Entry 9EZA (X-ray diffraction, 2.15 A resolution); this record covers chains A and D of the 4 polymer chains in the assembly.

# Chain A
Name: Nemolizumab scFv
Organism: Mus musculus
Notes: antibody fragment or engineered binder
Amino-acid sequence (260 residues; numbered -16 to 243; the number before each row is that of its first residue; numbers below 1 keep their minus sign (Met-16 is residue -16)):
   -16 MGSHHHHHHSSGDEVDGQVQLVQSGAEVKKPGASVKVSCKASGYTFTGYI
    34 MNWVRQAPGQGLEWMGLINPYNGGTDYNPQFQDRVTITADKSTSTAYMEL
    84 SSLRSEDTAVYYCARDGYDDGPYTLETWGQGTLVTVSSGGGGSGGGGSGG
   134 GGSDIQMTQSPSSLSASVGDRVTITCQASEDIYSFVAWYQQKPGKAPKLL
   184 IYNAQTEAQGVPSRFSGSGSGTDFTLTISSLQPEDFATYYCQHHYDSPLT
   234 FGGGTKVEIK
Not modelled in the structure: -16 to 0, 125-131
Disulfides: Cys22-Cys96, Cys159-Cys224

# Chain D
Name: Interleukin-31 receptor subunit alpha
Organism: Homo sapiens
UniProt: Q8NI17 (IL31R_HUMAN); residue numbers follow UniProt; this construct covers 2-224
Amino-acid sequence (261 residues; row label = number of the first residue in the row):
     2 MWTWALWMLPSLCKFSLAALPAKPENISCVYYYRKNLTCTWSPGKETSYT
    52 QYTVKRTYAFGEKHDNCTTNSSTSENRASCSFFLPRITIPDNYTIEVEAE
   102 NGDGVIKSHMTYWRLENIAKTEPPKIFRVKPVLGIKRMIQIEWIKPELAP
   152 VSSDLKYTLRFRTVNSTSWMEVNFAKNRKDKNQTYNLTGLQPFTEYVIAL
   202 RCAVKESKFWSDWSQEKMGMTEEGTSDEVDGGSGGSGLNDIFEAQKIEWH
   252 EGRTKHHHHHH
Not modelled in the structure: 2-20, 73-77, 230-262
Disulfides: Cys30-Cys40, Cys68-Cys81
Covalently attached groups: N-acetylglucosamine (NAG) linked to Asn27, Asn37, Asn93
Construct notes: expression tag (225-262)
Ligand contacts: BES buffer (A1H79): Thr112, Tyr113, Trp114, Arg115, Asn118, Ile119, Lys209
Swiss-Prot annotation at these positions:
  - glycosylation (N-linked (GlcNAc...) asparagine): Asn37, Asn67, Asn93, Asn166, Asn187

# Interface between chain A and chain D
Pairs across the interface - 11 pairs, chain A then chain D:
  Gly132(A) - Arg87(D)  hydrogen bond (backbone-side chain)
  Gly133(A) - Arg87(D)
  Gly134(A) - Arg87(D)
  Tyr166(A) - Glu63(D)
  Phe168(A) - Glu63(D)
  Phe168(A) - Lys64(D)
  His227(A) - Lys64(D)  hydrogen bond (backbone-side chain)
  Tyr228(A) - Glu63(D)  hydrogen bond (side chain-backbone)
  Tyr228(A) - Lys64(D)  hydrogen bond (backbone-side chain)
  Asp229(A) - Arg87(D)  salt bridge
  Ser230(A) - Arg87(D)
Other interface residues (no listed pair), chain D (6 interface residues in all): Tyr59, Ala60, His65

# In short
9 residues of chain A face 6 of chain D across their interface; the contacts include 4 hydrogen bonds and 1
salt bridge. Polar contacts include Asp229(A)-Arg87(D), Gly132(A)-Arg87(D) and His227(A)-Lys64(D). Ligands of
chain D: BES buffer. N-acetylglucosamine is covalently linked to Asn27(D), Asn37(D) and Asn93(D).
Chain A is Nemolizumab scFv (Mus musculus) and chain D is Interleukin-31 receptor subunit alpha (Homo
sapiens); the structure, Interleukin-31 Receptor D1D2 in complex with Nemolizumab derived scFv, was determined
by X-ray diffraction.
